Entry 8QK6 (electron microscopy, 3.18 A resolution); this record covers chains A and B of the 6 polymer chains in the assembly.

[Chain A (and B)]
Protein: Gap junction beta-1 protein
Organism: Homo sapiens
Notes: chain B of this document is another copy of the same molecule, construct and numbering; everything in this record applies to it too
UniProt: P08034 (CXB1_HUMAN); numbering as in UniProt (aligned over 1-283)
Chain sequence (283 residues; row label = number of the first residue in the row):
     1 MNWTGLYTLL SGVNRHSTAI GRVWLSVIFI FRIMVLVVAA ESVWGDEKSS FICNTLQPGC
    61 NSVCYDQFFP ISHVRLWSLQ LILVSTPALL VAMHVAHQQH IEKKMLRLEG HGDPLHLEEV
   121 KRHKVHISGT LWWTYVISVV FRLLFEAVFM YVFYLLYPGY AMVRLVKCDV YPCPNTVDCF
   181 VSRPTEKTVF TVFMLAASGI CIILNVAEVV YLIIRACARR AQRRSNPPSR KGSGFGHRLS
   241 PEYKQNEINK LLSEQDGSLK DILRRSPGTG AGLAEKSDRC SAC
Not modelled in the structure: 106-121, 222-283
Disulfides: C53-C179, C60-C173, C64-C168
Curated features (UniProtKB/Swiss-Prot):
  - modified residue (Phosphoserine): S233, S258, S266, S277
  - natural variant: W3 (W3R: In CMTX1; W3S: In CMTX1), Y7 to T8 (sequence variant, change not given here; In CMTX1), Y7 (Y7C: In CMTX1), T8 (T8I: In CMTX1; T8P: In CMTX1), L9 (L9W: In CMTX1), S11 (S11G: In CMTX1), G12 (G12S: In CMTX1), V13 (V13L: In CMTX1; V13M: In CMTX1), N14 (N14K: In CMTX1), R15 (R15Q: In CMTX1; R15W: In CMTX1), H16 (H16P: In CMTX1), I20 to G21 (sequence variant, change not given here; In CMTX1), 125 further natural variant entries in UniProt

[How chain A and chain B interact]
Contacting residue pairs - 52 pairs, chain A then chain B:
  M1(A) with L9(B)
  W3(A) with L9(B), hydrogen bond (side chain-backbone); G12(B); V13(B); L89(B), hydrophobic; A92(B)
  T4(A) with Q99(B)
  Y7(A) with M93(B), hydrophobic; A96(B), hydrophobic; H97(B), hydrogen bond; H100(B)
  A19(A) with H97(B)
  R22(A) with M93(B); H97(B); H100(B), hydrogen bond
  V23(A) with M93(B), hydrophobic; H94(B); H97(B)
  W24(A) with L90(B), hydrophobic
  S26(A) with M93(B)
  V27(A) with L90(B), hydrophobic; M93(B), hydrophobic
  I30(A) with L89(B), hydrophobic
  F31(A) with I82(B), hydrophobic
  M34(A) with I82(B), hydrophobic
  V38(A) with R75(B)
  S42(A) with R75(B), hydrogen bond
  V43(A) with R75(B)
  I52(A) with G59(B); S62(B)
  N54(A) with P58(B)
  D178(A) with Y171(B)
  F180(A) with G59(B); V63(B), hydrophobic; P172(B), hydrophobic
  V181(A) with D66(B)
  S182(A) with K48(B)
  R183(A) with K48(B); Y65(B); D66(B), salt bridge; F69(B), hydrogen bond (side chain-backbone); P70(B), hydrogen bond (side chain-backbone); I71(B); S72(B)
  P184(A) with D66(B)
  E186(A) with P70(B); S72(B); R75(B)
  V189(A) with L79(B), hydrophobic
  F190(A) with L79(B), hydrophobic
  F193(A) with L79(B), hydrophobic; L83(B), hydrophobic
Also at the interface, not in a pair above, chain A (32 interface residues in all): V35, C53, R164, T185
Also at the interface, not in a pair above, chain B (33 interface residues in all): T8, E47, S78, T86

[Summary]
Chain A and chain B form an interface of 32 and 33 residues respectively; the contacts include 6 hydrogen
bonds and 1 salt bridge. Polar pairs include R183(A)-D66(B), W3(A)-L9(B) and Y7(A)-H97(B).
Both chains are Gap junction beta-1 protein (Homo sapiens). Entry 8QK6 (Connexin-32 hemichannel upon addition
of 2-aminoetoxydiphenyl borate) was determined by electron microscopy (same publication as 8QJF, 8QJH, 8QKI
and 8QKO).
